4LSU - chains H and L of the 3 polymer chains in the assembly; structure by X-ray diffraction, 2.30 A resolution.

== Chain H ==
Name: Heavy chain of antibody vrc-PG20
From: Homo sapiens
Notes: antibody fragment or engineered binder
Chain sequence (227 residues; numbered 1 to 218 plus 9 insertion-coded residues; the number before each row is that of its first residue; a row labelled like 82A-82C holds insertion residues (82A, then the next letters in order)):
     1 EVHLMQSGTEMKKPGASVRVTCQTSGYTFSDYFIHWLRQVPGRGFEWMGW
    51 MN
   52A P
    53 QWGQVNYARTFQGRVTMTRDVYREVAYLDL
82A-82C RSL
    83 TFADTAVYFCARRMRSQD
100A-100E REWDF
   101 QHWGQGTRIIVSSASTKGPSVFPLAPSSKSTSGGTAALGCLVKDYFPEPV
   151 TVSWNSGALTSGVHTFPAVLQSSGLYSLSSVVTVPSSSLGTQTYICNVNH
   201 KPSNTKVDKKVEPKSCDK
Unresolved in the structure: 129-131, 217-218
Modified residues: Glu-1 (pyroglutamic acid; PCA)
Cystine bridges: Cys-22/Cys-92, Cys-140/Cys-196

== Chain L ==
Name: Light chain of antibody vrc-PG20
From: Homo sapiens
Notes: antibody fragment or engineered binder
Chain sequence (204 residues; numbered 1 to 211 plus 1 insertion-coded residue; 8 numbers in that range are skipped by the numbering (no residue carries them; nothing is unmodelled there); the number before each row is that of its first residue):
     1 QSALTQPPS
    11 VSGSPGQSITLSCTGAS
    31 TSVAWYQQYADKAPRLIVFDGNKRPSDISSRFSGSQSGGTASLTISGLQS
    81 EDEAYYHCNAF
    96 EFFGGGTKLTV
  106A L
   107 SQPKAAPSVTLFPPSSEELQANKATLVCLISDFYPGAVTVAWKADSSPVK
   157 AGVETTTPSKQSNNKYAASSYLSLTPEQWKSHKSYSCQVTHEGSTVEKTV
   207 APTEC
Unresolved in the structure: 1
Cystine bridges: Cys-23/Cys-88, Cys-134/Cys-193
Small-molecule neighbours: N-acetylglucosamine (NAG; 2-acetamido-2-deoxy-beta-D-glucopyranose): Ser-27, Thr-31, Ser-32

== Chain H / chain L interface ==
Disulfides between the chains: Cys-216(H)/Cys-211(L)
Contacting residue pairs - 67 pairs, chain H then chain L:
  Leu-37(H) / Phe-98(L)  hydrophobic
  Gln-39(H) / Gln-38(L)  hydrogen bond
  Gln-39(H) / His-87(L)
  Gly-42(H) / Tyr-85(L)
  Arg-43(H) / His-87(L)
  Arg-43(H) / Gly-100(L)
  Gly-44(H) / Gly-99(L)
  Gly-44(H) / Gly-100(L)  hydrogen bond (backbone-backbone)
  Phe-45(H) / Gln-38(L)
  Phe-45(H) / Pro-44(L)  hydrophobic
  Phe-45(H) / His-87(L)
  Phe-45(H) / Phe-98(L)
  Trp-47(H) / Glu-96(L)
  Met-96(H) / Leu-46(L)  hydrophobic
  Met-96(H) / Phe-49(L)  hydrophobic
  Gln-99(H) / Phe-49(L)
  Arg-100A(H) / Thr-31(L)
  Arg-100A(H) / Ser-32(L)  hydrogen bond
  Arg-100A(H) / Asp-50(L)  salt bridge
  Trp-100C(H) / Tyr-36(L)  hydrogen bond (backbone-side chain)
  Trp-100C(H) / Asn-89(L)  hydrogen bond (backbone-side chain)
  Trp-100C(H) / Phe-91(L)
  Trp-100C(H) / Glu-96(L)
  Asp-100D(H) / Ala-34(L)
  Asp-100D(H) / Phe-49(L)
  Phe-100E(H) / Tyr-36(L)  hydrogen bond (backbone-side chain)
  Phe-100E(H) / Leu-46(L)
  Phe-100E(H) / Asn-89(L)
  Phe-100E(H) / Phe-98(L)  hydrophobic
  Gln-101(H) / Leu-46(L)
  Trp-103(H) / Tyr-36(L)
  Trp-103(H) / Pro-44(L)
  Gly-104(H) / Ala-43(L)
  Arg-108(H) / Asp-41(L)  salt bridge
  Phe-122(H) / Ser-121(L)
  Phe-122(H) / Glu-123(L)
  Phe-122(H) / Glu-124(L)
  Pro-123(H) / Ser-121(L)
  Pro-123(H) / Glu-123(L)
  Leu-124(H) / Phe-118(L)
  Leu-124(H) / Val-133(L)  hydrophobic
  Ala-125(H) / Phe-118(L)
  Ser-127(H) / Cys-211(L)
  Ala-137(H) / Thr-116(L)
  Ala-137(H) / Phe-118(L)
  Leu-141(H) / Tyr-177(L)  hydrophobic
  Lys-143(H) / Glu-124(L)  salt bridge
  Lys-143(H) / Lys-129(L)
  Lys-143(H) / Thr-131(L)
  His-164(H) / Ser-165(L)
  His-164(H) / Lys-166(L)  hydrogen bond (side chain-backbone)
  His-164(H) / Gln-167(L)
  His-164(H) / Ala-173(L)
  Phe-166(H) / Ala-173(L)  hydrophobic
  Phe-166(H) / Ala-174(L)
  Phe-166(H) / Ser-175(L)
  Pro-167(H) / Thr-162(L)
  Pro-167(H) / Ser-165(L)
  Val-169(H) / Glu-160(L)
  Val-169(H) / Thr-162(L)
  Leu-178(H) / Tyr-177(L)
  Ser-179(H) / Tyr-177(L)  hydrogen bond
  Val-181(H) / Leu-135(L)  hydrophobic
  Lys-209(H) / Glu-123(L)  salt bridge
  Lys-214(H) / Pro-120(L)
  Cys-216(H) / Glu-210(L)
  Cys-216(H) / Cys-211(L)  disulfide
Also at the interface, not in a pair above, chain H (42 interface residues in all): Phe-91, Gln-105, Ser-120, Leu-138, Asp-144, Val-163, Leu-170
Also at the interface, not in a pair above, chain L (46 interface residues in all): Lys-42, Pro-119, Ser-122, Ile-136, Thr-163, Ser-168

== Summary ==
The interface between chain H and chain L involves 42 residues on one side and 46 on the other, with 1
disulfide bond, 8 hydrogen bonds and 4 salt bridges. Polar contacts include Arg-100A(H)/Asp-50(L),
Arg-108(H)/Asp-41(L) and Lys-143(H)/Glu-124(L). Bound to chain L: N-acetylglucosamine.
Chain H is Heavy chain of antibody vrc-PG20 and chain L is Light chain of antibody vrc-PG20, both from Homo
sapiens; the structure, Crystal structure of broadly and potently neutralizing antibody VRC-PG20 in complex
with HIV-1 clade A/E 93TH057 ..., was determined by X-ray diffraction (same publication as 4LSP, 4LSQ, 4LSR,
4LSS, 4LST and 4LSV).
